PDB entry 6TMH | electron microscopy, 3.10 A resolution | chains B and g of the 21 polymer chains in the assembly

# Chain B
Name: ATP synthase subunit beta
From: Toxoplasma gondii (strain ATCC 50853 / GT1)
Notes: EC 7.1.2.2
UniProtKB: A0A125YYY4 (A0A125YYY4_TOXGG); numbering as in UniProt (aligned over 1-560)
Chain sequence (560 residues; numbered 1 to 560; the number before each row is that of its first residue):
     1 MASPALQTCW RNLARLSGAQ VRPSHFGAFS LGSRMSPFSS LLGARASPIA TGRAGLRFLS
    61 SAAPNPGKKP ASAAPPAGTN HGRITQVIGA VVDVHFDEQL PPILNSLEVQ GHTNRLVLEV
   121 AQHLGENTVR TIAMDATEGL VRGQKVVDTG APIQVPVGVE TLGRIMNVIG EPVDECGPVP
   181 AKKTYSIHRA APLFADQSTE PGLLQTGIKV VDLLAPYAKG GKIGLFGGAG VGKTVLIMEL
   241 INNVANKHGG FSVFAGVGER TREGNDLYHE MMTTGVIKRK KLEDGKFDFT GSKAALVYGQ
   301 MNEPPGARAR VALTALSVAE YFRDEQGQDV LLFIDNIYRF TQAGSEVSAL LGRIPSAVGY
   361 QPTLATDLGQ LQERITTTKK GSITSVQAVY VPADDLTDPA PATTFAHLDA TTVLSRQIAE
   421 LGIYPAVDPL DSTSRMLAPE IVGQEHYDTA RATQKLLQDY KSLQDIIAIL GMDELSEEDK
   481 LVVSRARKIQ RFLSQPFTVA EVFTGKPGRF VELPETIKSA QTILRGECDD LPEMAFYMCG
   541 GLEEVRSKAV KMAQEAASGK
Not modelled in the structure: 1-78, 558-560
Bound ions: Mg2+: T234 (together with ADP)
Residues lining bound ligands:
  - ADP: G228, A229, G230, V231, G232, K233, T234, V235, R260, E263, D335, Y424, F497, A500, F503, T504
  - ATP (adenosine-5'-triphosphate): S434, Y447, R451

# Chain g
Name: ATP synthase subunit gamma
From: Toxoplasma gondii (strain ATCC 50853 / GT1)
UniProtKB: A0A125YUH0 (A0A125YUH0_TOXGG); residue numbers follow UniProt; this construct covers 1-314
Chain sequence (314 residues; numbered 1 to 314; the number before each row is that of its first residue):
     1 MAGLASLSSV GALRGMRLVP AAHLLPLHSA FGQQTRNFGA GDLKIVAARM KSVKSIQKIT
    61 KAMKMVAASK LRMDQRRLEN GLPFATPVQK LVQRIPVDPK EKGTLAVLAL SSDKGLCGGV
   121 NSFVAKQARI VIKENEMAGN AVQVYGVGDK IRSALQRTFG DRFKRIMTEV TRFPWNFGQA
   181 CIIADRLMQD NPARLMVIYN HFKSAVAYDT LTLNVLTPTQ AAQSAKEQLN TFEFEPEKTD
   241 VWKDLQDFYY ACTVFGCMLD NIASEQSARM SAMDNASTNA GEMISSLTLR YNRARQAKIT
   301 TELVEIISGA NALE
Not modelled in the structure: 1-41, 314

# Chain B / chain g interface
Contacting residue pairs (15):
  G352(B) with L313(g)
  I354(B) with A310(g), hydrophobic
  P355(B) with I306(g)
  S356(B) with I306(g)
  A357(B) with E302(g); I306(g)
  V358(B) with E302(g)
  D465(B) with S55(g)
  I466(B) with I59(g), hydrophobic
  I469(B) with I56(g), hydrophobic; I59(g), hydrophobic
  L470(B) with M63(g), hydrophobic
  D473(B) with K114(g), salt bridge
  E474(B) with M63(g); K114(g), salt bridge
Interface residues without a listed pair, chain g (12 interface residues in all): V66, L116, G309

# In short
Chain B and chain g each contribute 12 residues to their interface; the contacts include 2 salt bridges. Polar
contacts include D473(B)-K114(g) and E474(B)-K114(g). Chain B binds ATP and ADP.
Here chain B is ATP synthase subunit beta and chain g is ATP synthase subunit gamma, both from Toxoplasma
gondii (strain ATCC 50853 / GT1). Entry 6TMH (Cryo-EM structure of Toxoplasma gondii mitochondrial ATP
synthase dimer, OSCP/F1/c-ring model) was determined by electron microscopy, deposited together with 6TMG,
6TMI, 6TMJ, 6TMK and 6TML.
